Entry 4GTV (X-ray diffraction, 1.95 A resolution); this record covers chains A and B.

# Chain A
Name: Geranylgeranyl transferase type-2 subunit alpha
From: Rattus norvegicus
Notes: EC 2.5.1.60; fragment: residues 1-237 and 353-441 linked with AGSG
UniProtKB: Q08602 (PGTA_RAT); the construct has insertions or renumbered stretches relative to UniProt, so the offset changes along the chain: 1-237 = UniProt 1-237; 242-330 = UniProt 353-441
Sequence (330 residues; row label = number of the first residue in the row):
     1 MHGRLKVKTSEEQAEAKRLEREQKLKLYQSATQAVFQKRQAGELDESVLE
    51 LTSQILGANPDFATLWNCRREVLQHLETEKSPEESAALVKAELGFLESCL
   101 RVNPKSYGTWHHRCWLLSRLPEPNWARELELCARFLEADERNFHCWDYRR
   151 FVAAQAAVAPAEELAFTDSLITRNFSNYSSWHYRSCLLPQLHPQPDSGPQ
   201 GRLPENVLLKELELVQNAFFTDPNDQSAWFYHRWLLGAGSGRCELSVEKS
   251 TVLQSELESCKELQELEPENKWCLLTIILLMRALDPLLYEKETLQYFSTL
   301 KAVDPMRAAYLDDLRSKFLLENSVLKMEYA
Unresolved in the structure: 1-15, 196-201, 239-240
Sequence notes: linker (238-241)
Swiss-Prot annotation at these positions:
  - modified residue: Ser-98 (Phosphoserine)

# Chain B
Name: Geranylgeranyl transferase type-2 subunit beta
From: Rattus norvegicus
Notes: EC 2.5.1.60
UniProtKB: Q08603 (PGTB2_RAT); numbering as in UniProt (aligned over 2-331)
Sequence (330 residues; row label = number of the first residue in the row):
     2 GTQQKDVTIKSDAPDTLLLEKHADYIASYGSKKDDYEYCMSEYLRMSGVY
    52 WGLTVMDLMGQLHRMNKEEILVFIKSCQHECGGVSASIGHDPHLLYTLSA
   102 VQILTLYDSIHVINVDKVVAYVQSLQKEDGSFAGDIWGEIDTRFSFCAVA
   152 TLALLGKLDAINVEKAIEFVLSCMNFDGGFGCRPGSESHAGQIYCCTGFL
   202 AITSQLHQVNSDLLGWWLCERQLPSGGLNGRPEKLPDVCYSWWVLASLKI
   252 IGRLHWIDREKLRSFILACQDEETGGFADRPGDMVDPFHTLFGIAGLSLL
   302 GEEQIKPVSPVFCMPEEVLQRVNVQPELVS
Unresolved in the structure: 2-4, 33-35
Ion coordination: Ca2+: His-64, Met-66; Zn2+: Asp-238, Cys-240, His-290 (together with 7TR)
Small-molecule neighbours: 7TR (4-({(3R)-7-cyano-4-[(4-methoxyphenyl)sulfonyl]-1-[(1-methyl-1H-imidazol-5-yl)methyl]-2,3,4,5-tetrahydro-1H-1,4-benzodiazepin-3-yl}methyl)phenyl diethylcarbamate): Tyr-44, Leu-45, Trp-52, Leu-96, Leu-99, Arg-144, Phe-147, Cys-148, Gly-192, Tyr-195, Cys-196, Asp-238, Cys-240, Trp-244, Asp-287, Pro-288, Phe-289, His-290

# How chain A and chain B interact
Contacting residue pairs - 81 pairs, chain A then chain B:
  Arg-21(A) / Tyr-37(B)
  Leu-25(A) / Tyr-37(B)  hydrophobic
  Leu-25(A) / Cys-40(B)  hydrophobic
  Tyr-28(A) / Tyr-37(B)
  Tyr-28(A) / Met-41(B)  hydrophobic
  Phe-36(A) / Gly-90(B)
  Arg-39(A) / Asp-92(B)  salt bridge
  Asn-59(A) / Met-41(B)
  Asp-61(A) / Tyr-44(B)
  Phe-62(A) / Tyr-44(B)  hydrophobic
  Phe-62(A) / His-91(B)
  Thr-64(A) / His-91(B)
  Thr-64(A) / Asp-92(B)  hydrogen bond (side chain-backbone)
  Asn-67(A) / Asp-92(B)  hydrogen bond
  Asn-67(A) / Trp-138(B)  hydrogen bond
  Arg-70(A) / Trp-138(B)
  Glu-71(A) / Trp-138(B)
  Gln-74(A) / Trp-138(B)
  Tyr-107(A) / Glu-140(B)
  Tyr-107(A) / Asp-142(B)
  Tyr-107(A) / Arg-144(B)
  Tyr-107(A) / Gln-193(B)
  His-111(A) / Trp-138(B)  hydrogen bond (side chain-backbone)
  His-111(A) / Gly-139(B)
  His-111(A) / Glu-140(B)  hydrogen bond (side chain-backbone)
  Trp-115(A) / Trp-138(B)
  Arg-141(A) / Glu-188(B)  salt bridge
  Arg-141(A) / Arg-232(B)  hydrogen bond (backbone-side chain)
  Arg-141(A) / Pro-233(B)  hydrogen bond (side chain-backbone)
  Arg-141(A) / Glu-234(B)
  Phe-143(A) / His-190(B)
  Phe-143(A) / Arg-232(B)
  Asp-147(A) / Arg-184(B)  salt bridge
  Asp-147(A) / Ser-187(B)  hydrogen bond
  Arg-150(A) / Gly-186(B)  hydrogen bond (side chain-backbone)
  Arg-150(A) / Ser-187(B)
  Arg-150(A) / Glu-188(B)
  Tyr-178(A) / Phe-177(B)
  Tyr-178(A) / Asp-178(B)  hydrogen bond
  Tyr-178(A) / Glu-188(B)
  Tyr-178(A) / Trp-218(B)  hydrogen bond
  Tyr-178(A) / Pro-233(B)  hydrophobic
  Ser-179(A) / Glu-188(B)  hydrogen bond
  Ser-179(A) / Arg-232(B)
  His-182(A) / Asn-176(B)
  His-182(A) / Phe-177(B)
  His-182(A) / Gly-186(B)  hydrogen bond (side chain-backbone)
  His-182(A) / Ser-187(B)  hydrogen bond (side chain-backbone)
  His-182(A) / Glu-188(B)  hydrogen bond (side chain-backbone)
  Ser-185(A) / Phe-177(B)
  Asn-224(A) / Gln-5(B)
  Asp-225(A) / Glu-234(B)
  Gln-226(A) / Pro-233(B)
  Gln-226(A) / Glu-234(B)
  Phe-230(A) / Trp-217(B)  hydrophobic
  Phe-230(A) / Trp-218(B)
  Phe-230(A) / Glu-221(B)
  Phe-230(A) / Arg-222(B)
  Tyr-231(A) / Phe-177(B)  hydrophobic
  Arg-233(A) / Trp-217(B)
  Trp-234(A) / Phe-177(B)
  Lys-271(A) / Glu-221(B)  salt bridge
  Trp-272(A) / Trp-217(B)  hydrophobic
  Trp-272(A) / Glu-221(B)
  Leu-275(A) / Trp-217(B)  hydrophobic
  Met-306(A) / Gln-223(B)
  Met-306(A) / Leu-224(B)
  Met-306(A) / Pro-225(B)
  Met-306(A) / Trp-257(B)
  Met-306(A) / Asp-259(B)
  Met-306(A) / Lys-262(B)
  Arg-307(A) / Cys-220(B)  hydrogen bond (side chain-backbone)
  Arg-307(A) / Glu-221(B)  salt bridge
  Arg-307(A) / Gln-223(B)  hydrogen bond (side chain-backbone)
  Ala-309(A) / His-256(B)
  Ala-309(A) / Trp-257(B)
  Tyr-310(A) / Trp-217(B)
  Tyr-310(A) / Trp-257(B)  hydrophobic
  Asp-313(A) / His-256(B)  salt bridge
  Asp-313(A) / Trp-257(B)  hydrogen bond
  Lys-317(A) / Asp-213(B)  salt bridge
Other interface residues (no listed pair), chain A (43 interface residues in all): Lys-24, Cys-186, Asp-304
Other interface residues (no listed pair), chain B (43 interface residues in all): Asp-36, Asp-136, Cys-183, Lys-235, Ile-258

# Summary
Chain A and chain B each contribute 43 residues to their interface, with 18 hydrogen bonds and 7 salt bridges.
Polar pairs include Arg-39(A)/Asp-92(B), Arg-141(A)/Glu-188(B) and Asp-147(A)/Arg-184(B). Chain B binds
compound 7TR. His-64(B) and Met-66(B) form the Ca2+ site.
Chain A is Geranylgeranyl transferase type-2 subunit alpha and chain B is Geranylgeranyl transferase type-2
subunit beta, both from Rattus norvegicus; the structure, Engineered RabGGTase in complex with BMS analogue
13, was determined by X-ray diffraction, deposited together with 4GTS and 4GTT.
